Entry 1M43 (X-ray diffraction, 2.40 A resolution); this record covers chains A and C.

[Chain A]
Protein: plasmepsin II
Organism: Plasmodium falciparum
Notes: EC 3.4.23.39
Reference sequence: P46925 (PLM2_PLAFA); residues -1 to 329 here correspond to UniProt positions 123-453 (UniProt number = residue number + 124)
Sequence (331 residues; each row starts with the number of its first residue; numbers below 1 keep their minus sign (Leu-1 is residue -1)):
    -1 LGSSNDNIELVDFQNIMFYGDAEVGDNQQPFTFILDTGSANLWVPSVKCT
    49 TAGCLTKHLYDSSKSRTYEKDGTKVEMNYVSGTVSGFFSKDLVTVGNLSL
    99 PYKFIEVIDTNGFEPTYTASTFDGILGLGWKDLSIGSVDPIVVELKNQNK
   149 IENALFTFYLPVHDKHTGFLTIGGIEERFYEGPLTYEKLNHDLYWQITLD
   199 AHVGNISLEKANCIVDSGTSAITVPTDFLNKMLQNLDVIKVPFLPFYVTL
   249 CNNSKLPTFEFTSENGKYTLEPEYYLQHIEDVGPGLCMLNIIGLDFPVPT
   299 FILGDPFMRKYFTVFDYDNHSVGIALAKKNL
Cystine bridges: Cys47-Cys52, Cys249-Cys285
Construct notes: engineered mutation Ser205 (Met329 in P46925)

[Chain C]
Protein: Pepstatin
Sequence (6 residues; numbered 647 to 652; the number before each row is that of its first residue):
   647 XVVXAX
Modified positions: IVA (isovaleric acid) at position 647; STA (statine) at position 650; STA (statine) at position 652

[Chain A / chain C interface]
Pairs across the interface (29; chain A residue first):
  Met15(A) - Val648(C)  hydrophobic
  Ile32(A) - STA_650(C)
  Asp34(A) - STA_650(C)
  Gly36(A) - STA_650(C)
  Gly36(A) - Ala651(C)  hydrogen bond (backbone-backbone)
  Ser37(A) - Ala651(C)
  Asn76(A) - Ala651(C)
  Asn76(A) - STA_652(C)  hydrogen bond (backbone-backbone)
  Tyr77(A) - STA_650(C)
  Tyr77(A) - STA_652(C)
  Val78(A) - Val649(C)
  Val78(A) - STA_650(C)  hydrogen bond (backbone-backbone)
  Val78(A) - STA_652(C)
  Ser79(A) - Val648(C)
  Ser79(A) - Val649(C)  hydrogen bond (side chain-backbone)
  Ile123(A) - STA_650(C)
  Leu131(A) - STA_652(C)
  Tyr192(A) - Ala651(C)  hydrogen bond (side chain-backbone)
  Tyr192(A) - STA_652(C)
  Asp214(A) - STA_650(C)
  Gly216(A) - Val648(C)
  Gly216(A) - STA_650(C)  hydrogen bond (backbone-backbone)
  Thr217(A) - Val648(C)
  Thr217(A) - Val649(C)
  Thr217(A) - STA_650(C)
  Ser218(A) - IVA_647(C)
  Ser218(A) - Val648(C)  hydrogen bond (backbone-backbone)
  Ile290(A) - IVA_647(C)
  Ile300(A) - Val649(C)  hydrophobic
Other interface residues (no listed pair), chain A (24 interface residues in all): Met75, Phe111, Thr114, Ala219, Thr221, Leu292

[In short]
Chain A and chain C form an interface of 24 and 6 residues respectively, with 7 hydrogen bonds. Among the
polar pairs are Ser79(A)-Val649(C), Tyr192(A)-Ala651(C) and Gly36(A)-Ala651(C).
Chain A is plasmepsin II (Plasmodium falciparum) and chain C is Pepstatin; the structure, Crystal structure of
PMII in complex with pepstatin a to 2.4 A, was determined by X-ray diffraction.
